PDB entry 2EWK | X-ray diffraction, 1.00 A resolution | chain A

== Chain A ==
Molecule: Cytochrome c3
From: Desulfovibrio vulgaris str. 'Miyazaki F'
UniProt: P00132 (CYC3_DESVM); residues 1-107 here correspond to UniProt positions 24-130 (UniProt number = residue number + 23)
Sequence (107 residues; row label = number of the first residue in the row):
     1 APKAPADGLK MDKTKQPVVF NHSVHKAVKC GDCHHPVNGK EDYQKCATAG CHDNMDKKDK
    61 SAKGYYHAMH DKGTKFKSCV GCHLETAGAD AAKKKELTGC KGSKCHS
Sequence notes: engineered mutation Val24 (Thr47 in P00132)
Covalent attachments: heme (HEM) linked to Cys30, Cys33, Cys46, Cys51, Cys79, Cys82, Cys100, Cys105
Metal / ion sites: heme Fe (4 sites), coordinated by His22, His25, His34, His35, His52, His70, His83, His106
Residues lining bound ligands:
  - heme (HEM), molecule 1: Pro2, Lys3, Ala4, Pro5, Leu9, Met11, Phe20, His22, His25, Val28, Lys29, His34, Tyr43, Lys45, Ala47
  - heme (HEM), molecule 2: Met11, Asp12, Lys13, Thr14, Gln16, Pro17, Val18, Met55, Lys57, Tyr65, Tyr66, Met69, His70, Val80, His83, Leu97, Thr98, Gly99, Ser103, His106
  - heme (HEM), molecule 3: Met11, Val18, Val19, Phe20, Asn21, Val24, His25, Val28, Met69, Lys77, Ser78, His83, Thr86, Lys93, Leu97, Lys104
  - heme (HEM), molecule 4: His34, His35, Val37, Asp42, Gln44, Lys45, His52, Ala62, His67, Ala68, Met69, Thr74, Lys75, Phe76
From the paper describing this entry:
  - mutagenesis - H34K, H34M, H34Q, H34Y, H52M, H83M, H106M: decreased expression
  - heme coordination: His25, His83
  - contacts within the chain: Asn21-His25 (hydrogen bond) (citing earlier work)
  - heme coordination: His22, His34, His35, His52, His70, His106 (citing earlier work)

== In short ==
Covalently linked heme: at Cys30, Cys46, Cys79 and Cys100. The heme Fe site is built by His22 and His34. From
the paper: H34K, H34M and H34Q, among others, reduce expression; heme coordination by His25, His83 and His22
among others; 7 substitutions were tested in all.
Chain A is Cytochrome c3 (Desulfovibrio vulgaris str. 'Miyazaki F'); the structure, The T24V mutant of
tetraheme cytochrome c3 from Desulfovibrio Vulgaris Miyazaki F, was determined by X-ray diffraction together
with 2YXC from the same study.
